PDB entry 7YPK | electron microscopy, 3.40 A resolution | chains F and E of the 7 polymer chains in the assembly

# Chain F (and E)
Name: Lon protease
From: Meiothermus taiwanensis
Notes: EC 3.4.21.53; chain E of this document is another copy of the same molecule, construct and numbering; everything in this record applies to it too
UniProtKB: A0A059VAZ3 (A0A059VAZ3_9DEIN); numbering as in UniProt (aligned over 1-793)
Chain sequence (793 residues; row label = number of the first residue in the row):
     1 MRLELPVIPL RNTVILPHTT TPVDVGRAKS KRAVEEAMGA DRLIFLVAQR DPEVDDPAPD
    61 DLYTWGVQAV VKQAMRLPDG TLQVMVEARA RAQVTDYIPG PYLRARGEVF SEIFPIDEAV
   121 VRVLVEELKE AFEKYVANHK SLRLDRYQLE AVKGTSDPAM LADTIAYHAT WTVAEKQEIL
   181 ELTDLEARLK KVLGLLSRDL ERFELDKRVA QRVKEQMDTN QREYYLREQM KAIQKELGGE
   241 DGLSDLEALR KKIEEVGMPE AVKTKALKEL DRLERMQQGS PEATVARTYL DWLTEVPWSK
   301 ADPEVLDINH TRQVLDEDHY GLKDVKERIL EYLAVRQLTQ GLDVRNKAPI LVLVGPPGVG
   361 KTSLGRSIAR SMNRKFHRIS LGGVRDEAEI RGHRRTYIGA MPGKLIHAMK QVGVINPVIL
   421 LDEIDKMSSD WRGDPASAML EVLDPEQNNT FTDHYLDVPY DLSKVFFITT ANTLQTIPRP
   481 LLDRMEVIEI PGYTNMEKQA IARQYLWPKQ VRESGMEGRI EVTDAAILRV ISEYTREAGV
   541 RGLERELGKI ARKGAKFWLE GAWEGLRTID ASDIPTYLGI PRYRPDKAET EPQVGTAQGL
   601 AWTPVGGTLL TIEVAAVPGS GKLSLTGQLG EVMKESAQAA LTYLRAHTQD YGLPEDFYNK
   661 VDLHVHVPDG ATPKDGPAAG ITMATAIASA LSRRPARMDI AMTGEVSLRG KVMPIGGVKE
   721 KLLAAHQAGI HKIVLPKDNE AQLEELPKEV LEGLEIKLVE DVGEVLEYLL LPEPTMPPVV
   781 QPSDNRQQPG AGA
Not modelled in the structure: 1, 781-793
Construct notes: engineered mutation Ala678 (Ser in A0A059VAZ3)
Residues lining bound ligands:
  - ADP (adenosine-5'-diphosphate), molecule 1: Asp318, His319, Tyr320, Leu322, Pro356, Pro357, Gly358, Val359, Gly360, Lys361, Thr362, Ser363, Tyr493, Ile501, Tyr505, Val540, Arg541
  - ADP, molecule 2: Asp444, Glu446, Gln447
What the authors report for this chain:
  - mutagenesis - M217A, Y224S, Y397A: abolished binding to alpha-S1-casein
  - mutagenesis - S678A (1.38 +/- 0.29 uM): unchanged binding to alpha-S1-casein
  - binding site for alpha-S1-casein: Tyr397, Trp431

# Interface between chain F and chain E
Pairs across the interface (123):
  Lys265(F) with Met401(E), hydrogen bond (side chain-backbone); Pro402(E)
  Lys268(F) with Trp292(E)
  Glu269(F) with Ala400(E)
  Arg272(F) with Thr288(E); Gly399(E), hydrogen bond (side chain-backbone)
  Arg275(F) with Gly239(E), hydrogen bond (side chain-backbone); Glu240(E), salt bridge; Met276(E); Gln277(E)
  Gln277(F) with Gln277(E); Gln278(E), hydrogen bond (side chain-backbone); Gly279(E), hydrogen bond (side chain-backbone)
  Glu282(F) with Ile398(E)
  Val285(F) with Ile398(E), hydrophobic
  Ile308(F) with Lys556(E)
  Arg312(F) with Lys556(E)
  Glu327(F) with Lys556(E), salt bridge
  Arg328(F) with Lys549(E); Arg552(E)
  Glu331(F) with Arg552(E); Lys553(E), salt bridge
  Ala334(F) with Ala555(E); Lys556(E)
  Val335(F) with Arg552(E); Ala555(E), hydrophobic
  Gln337(F) with Leu559(E)
  Leu338(F) with Ser514(E); Met516(E), hydrophobic; Ala555(E), hydrophobic; Trp558(E)
  Thr339(F) with Glu513(E); Ser514(E); Gly515(E)
  Leu342(F) with Arg512(E); Gly515(E); Glu517(E)
  Asp343(F) with Arg512(E), salt bridge
  Val344(F) with Arg512(E); Glu513(E)
  Arg345(F) with Glu513(E)
  Asp386(F) with Arg385(E), salt bridge
  Glu387(F) with Gly383(E); Arg385(E)
  Ala388(F) with Arg385(E)
  Arg391(F) with Ser380(E); Gly382(E); Gly383(E); Asp422(E), salt bridge
  Arg394(F) with Ala388(E), hydrogen bond (side chain-backbone); Glu389(E), hydrogen bond (side chain-backbone); Arg391(E), hydrogen bond (side chain-backbone); Gly392(E); His393(E); Met401(E); Pro402(E); Gly403(E), hydrogen bond (side chain-backbone); Lys404(E)
  Arg395(F) with Ala400(E); Met401(E); Pro402(E)
  Thr396(F) with His393(E), hydrogen bond; Ile398(E); Ala400(E)
  Tyr397(F) with Asp386(E); Glu387(E); Glu389(E), hydrogen bond
  Trp431(F) with Trp431(E)
  Arg432(F) with Arg385(E); Ser429(E), hydrogen bond (backbone-side chain); Trp431(E)
  Gly433(F) with Arg385(E), hydrogen bond (backbone-side chain); Ser429(E), hydrogen bond (backbone-backbone)
  Ser437(F) with Gly382(E), hydrogen bond (side chain-backbone); Glu423(E), hydrogen bond; Lys426(E)
  Glu441(F) with Arg378(E); Ser380(E); Asp422(E)
  Asp444(F) with Arg541(E), salt bridge
  Pro445(F) with Glu544(E); Arg545(E)
  Gln447(F) with Arg378(E), hydrogen bond
  Thr452(F) with Ser380(E), hydrogen bond (backbone-side chain)
  His454(F) with Gly383(E), hydrogen bond (side chain-backbone); Pro402(E)
  Tyr455(F) with Pro402(E)
  Asp457(F) with Met401(E); Pro402(E); Gly403(E), hydrogen bond (side chain-backbone); His407(E), salt bridge
  Asp483(F) with Arg541(E)
  Arg484(F) with Arg541(E); Arg545(E), hydrogen bond (backbone-side chain)
  Glu486(F) with Arg545(E), salt bridge
  Val632(F) with Gln628(E)
  Glu635(F) with Thr626(E); Gly627(E)
  Gln638(F) with Ser624(E), hydrogen bond; Thr626(E); His664(E)
  Ala639(F) with His664(E)
  Thr642(F) with Val617(E); His664(E)
  Arg645(F) with Val617(E)
  Tyr658(F) with Pro618(E), hydrogen bond (side chain-backbone); Gly619(E), hydrogen bond (side chain-backbone)
  Glu705(F) with Asp669(E); Gly670(E), hydrogen bond (side chain-backbone)
  Leu708(F) with Glu613(E); Val614(E); Ala615(E); His664(E); His666(E)
  Arg709(F) with Glu589(E), salt bridge; Gln593(E); Thr596(E); Glu613(E)
  Pro714(F) with Arg584(E)
  Ala741(F) with Ile580(E)
  Gln742(F) with Ile580(E); Arg584(E)
  Glu745(F) with Ile580(E)
Also at the interface, not in a pair above, chain F (72 interface residues in all): Met276, Leu330, Pro349, Ile350, Arg385, Asp434, Ala438, Glu446, Thr450, Pro480, Glu631, Glu655, Met713
Also at the interface, not in a pair above, chain E (79 interface residues in all): Leu237, Gly238, Thr284, Pro357, Thr362, Val384, Ile390, Tyr397, Arg519, Ala551, Pro668

# In short
72 residues of chain F face 79 of chain E across their interface; the contacts include 25 hydrogen bonds and
10 salt bridges. Polar pairs include Arg275(F)-Glu240(E), Glu327(F)-Lys556(E) and Glu331(F)-Lys553(E). From
the paper: a binding site for alpha-S1-casein at Tyr397(F) and Trp431(F); M217A, Y224S and Y397A of chain F
abolish binding to alpha-S1-casein.
Both chains are Lon protease (Meiothermus taiwanensis). Entry 7YPK (Close-ring hexamer of the substrate-bound
Lon protease with an S678A mutation) was determined by electron microscopy together with 8K3Y from the same
study.
